6W6X - chain A; structure by X-ray diffraction, 1.30 A resolution.

Chain A:
Molecule: De novo designed ABLE protein
Organism: synthetic construct
Chain sequence (126 residues; numbered 1 to 126; the number before each row is that of its first residue):
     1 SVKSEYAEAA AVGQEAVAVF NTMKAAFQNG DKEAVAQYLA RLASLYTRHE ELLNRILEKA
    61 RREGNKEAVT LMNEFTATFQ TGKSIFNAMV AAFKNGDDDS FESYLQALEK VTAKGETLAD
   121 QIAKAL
Reported in the primary citation:
  - conformationally variable residues (side-chain flip): Tyr-46, His-49
  - binding site for acetate ion: His-49

Summary:
The paper reports a binding site for acetate ion at His-49; conformational variability at Tyr-46 and His-49.
Chain A is De novo designed ABLE protein (synthetic construct); the structure, Crystal Structure of ABLE
Apo-protein, was determined by X-ray diffraction, deposited together with 6W70 and 6X8N.
